8WUX - chains a and g of the 21 polymer chains in the assembly; structure by electron microscopy, 2.60 A resolution.

Chain a (and g):
Name: Co-chaperonin GroES
Source organism: Hydrogenobacter thermophilus TK-6
Notes: chain g of this document is another copy of the same molecule, construct and numbering; everything in this record applies to it too
UniProtKB: D3DK85 (D3DK85_HYDTT); residue numbers follow UniProt; this construct covers 3-96
Sequence (94 residues; each row starts with the number of its first residue):
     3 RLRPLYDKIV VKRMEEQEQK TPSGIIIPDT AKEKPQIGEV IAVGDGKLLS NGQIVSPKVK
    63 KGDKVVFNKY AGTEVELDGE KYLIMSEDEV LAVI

Chain a / chain g interface:
Residue-residue contacts (21; chain a residue first):
  Leu-51(a) / Ser-52(g)
  Leu-51(a) / Asn-53(g)
  Leu-51(a) / Gly-54(g)
  Ser-52(a) / Ser-52(g)
  Lys-60(a) / Tyr-8(g)
  Lys-60(a) / Asp-47(g)  salt bridge
  Lys-66(a) / Leu-4(g)
  Val-68(a) / Val-77(g)  hydrophobic
  Asp-90(a) / Lys-10(g)
  Val-92(a) / Leu-7(g)  hydrophobic
  Leu-93(a) / Lys-10(g)
  Leu-93(a) / Ile-86(g)  hydrophobic
  Ala-94(a) / Leu-4(g)  hydrophobic
  Ala-94(a) / Arg-5(g)
  Ala-94(a) / Leu-7(g)  hydrophobic
  Val-95(a) / Leu-4(g)
  Val-95(a) / Arg-5(g)  hydrogen bond (backbone-backbone)
  Val-95(a) / Leu-7(g)
  Ile-96(a) / Arg-3(g)  hydrogen bond (backbone-side chain)
  Ile-96(a) / Leu-4(g)
  Ile-96(a) / Arg-5(g)
Interface residues without a listed pair, chain a (13 interface residues in all): Asn-53, Val-57
Interface residues without a listed pair, chain g (15 interface residues in all): Pro-6, Leu-50, Thr-75

Overview:
The interface between chain a and chain g involves 13 residues on one side and 15 on the other; the contacts
include 2 hydrogen bonds and 1 salt bridge. Polar contacts include Lys-60(a)/Asp-47(g), Ile-96(a)/Arg-3(g) and
Val-95(a)/Arg-5(g).
Chain a and chain g are both Co-chaperonin GroES (Hydrogenobacter thermophilus TK-6); the structure, Cryo-EM
structure of H. thermophilus GroEL-GroES bullet complex, was determined by electron microscopy (same
publication as 8WU4, 8WUC and 8WUW).
